Entry 7Y7T (X-ray diffraction, 2.50 A resolution); this record covers chains A and B of the 4 polymer chains in the assembly.

# Chain A (and B)
Molecule: RNA-dependent RNA polymerase
From: Neurospora crassa
Notes: EC 2.7.7.48; chain B of this document is another copy of the same molecule, construct and numbering; everything in this record applies to it too
UniProtKB: Q9Y7G6 (Q9Y7G6_NEUCS); residue numbers follow UniProt; this construct covers 377-1402
Chain sequence (1026 residues; each row starts with the number of its first residue):
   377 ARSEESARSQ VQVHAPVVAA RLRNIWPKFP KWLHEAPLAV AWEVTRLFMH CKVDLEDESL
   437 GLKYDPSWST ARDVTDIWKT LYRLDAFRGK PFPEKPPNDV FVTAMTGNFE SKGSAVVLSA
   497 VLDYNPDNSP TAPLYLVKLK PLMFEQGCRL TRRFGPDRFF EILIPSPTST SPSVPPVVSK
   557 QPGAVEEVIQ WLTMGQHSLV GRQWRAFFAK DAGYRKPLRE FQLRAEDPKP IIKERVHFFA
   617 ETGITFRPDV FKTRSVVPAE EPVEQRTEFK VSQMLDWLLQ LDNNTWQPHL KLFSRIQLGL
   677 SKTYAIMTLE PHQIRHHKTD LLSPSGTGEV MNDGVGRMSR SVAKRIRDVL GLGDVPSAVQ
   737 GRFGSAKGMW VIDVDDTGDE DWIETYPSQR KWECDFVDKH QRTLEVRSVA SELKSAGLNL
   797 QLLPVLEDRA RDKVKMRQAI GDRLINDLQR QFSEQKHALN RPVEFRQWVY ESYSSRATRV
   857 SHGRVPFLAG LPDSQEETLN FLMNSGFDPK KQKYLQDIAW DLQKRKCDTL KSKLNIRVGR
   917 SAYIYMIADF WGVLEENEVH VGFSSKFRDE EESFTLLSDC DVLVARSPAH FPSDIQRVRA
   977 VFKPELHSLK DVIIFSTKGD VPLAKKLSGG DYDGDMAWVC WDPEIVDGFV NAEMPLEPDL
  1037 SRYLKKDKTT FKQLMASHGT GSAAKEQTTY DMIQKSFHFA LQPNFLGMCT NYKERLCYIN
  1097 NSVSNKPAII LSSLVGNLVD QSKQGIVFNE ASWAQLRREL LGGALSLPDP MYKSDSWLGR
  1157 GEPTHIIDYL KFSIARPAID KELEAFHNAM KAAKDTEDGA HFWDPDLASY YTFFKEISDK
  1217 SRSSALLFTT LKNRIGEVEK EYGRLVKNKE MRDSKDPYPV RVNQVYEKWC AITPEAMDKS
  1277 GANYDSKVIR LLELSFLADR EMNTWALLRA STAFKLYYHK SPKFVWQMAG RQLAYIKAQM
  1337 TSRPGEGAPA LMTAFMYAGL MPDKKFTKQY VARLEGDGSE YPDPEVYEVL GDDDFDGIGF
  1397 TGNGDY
Unresolved in the structure: 377-390, 393, 436-437, 457-459, 465-468, 507, 546-547, 558-559, 589-606, 625-636, 1187-1195, 1240-1243, 1246-1249, 1273-1278, 1385-1391 (chain B: 377-395, 456-458, 498, 501, 508, 550, 553, 556, 589-605, 626-636, 1188-1191, 1246-1250, 1274-1282, 1381-1402)
Metal / ion sites: Mg2+ site 1: D1007, D1009 (together with GTP); Mg2+ site 2: D1007, D1009, D1011 (together with GTP)
Ligand contacts: GTP (guanosine-5'-triphosphate): R671, K743, K767, R962, S963, P964, D1007, D1009, D1011, L1082, V1115, D1116, K1119
From the paper describing this entry:
  - binding site for the 12-nt DNA strand: Y1377
  - conformationally variable residues (order/disorder transition): V1382 to Y1402
  - self-association interface (contacts with another copy of this molecule); pairs are residue here / residue on that copy: Y1377-L726 (hydrophobic contact), Y1377-L728 (hydrophobic contact), Y1377-V785 (hydrophobic contact), I1394-Y919 (hydrophobic contact), Y1402-S677 (hydrogen bond), Y1402-R783 (hydrogen bond), Y1402-Q673 (hydrophobic contact), Y1402-F584 (hydrophobic contact), Y1402-H613 (hydrophobic contact)
  - mutagenesis - P964A: decreased catalytic activity

# Interface between chain A and chain B
Residue-residue contacts (236):
  S487(A) - G1372(B)  hydrogen bond (side chain-backbone)
  K488(A) - G1372(B)
  K488(A) - D1373(B)
  S490(A) - S1375(B)  hydrogen bond
  Q522(A) - S1375(B)  hydrogen bond
  Y680(A) - S1375(B)
  Y680(A) - E1376(B)  hydrogen bond (side chain-backbone)
  Y680(A) - Y1377(B)
  R723(A) - E947(B)  salt bridge
  V725(A) - E1376(B)
  L726(A) - E1376(B)
  L726(A) - Y1377(B)  hydrophobic
  G727(A) - K1364(B)
  D730(A) - K942(B)
  D730(A) - S949(B)  hydrogen bond
  V731(A) - E947(B)
  R783(A) - Y1377(B)
  S784(A) - Y1377(B)
  V785(A) - Y1377(B)  hydrogen bond (backbone-side chain)
  K790(A) - D1379(B)  salt bridge
  V839(A) - F1351(B)  hydrophobic
  R842(A) - M1352(B)  hydrogen bond (side chain-backbone)
  R842(A) - G1355(B)
  R842(A) - L1356(B)
  R852(A) - D1359(B)  salt bridge
  R852(A) - K1361(B)
  R852(A) - F1362(B)
  R852(A) - Q1365(B)
  R855(A) - F1362(B)
  V856(A) - F1362(B)  hydrophobic
  V856(A) - Q1365(B)
  V856(A) - R1369(B)  hydrogen bond (backbone-side chain)
  S857(A) - R1369(B)  hydrogen bond (backbone-side chain)
  H858(A) - R1369(B)
  G859(A) - R1369(B)
  R860(A) - E1342(B)  salt bridge
  R860(A) - G1343(B)
  F863(A) - A1344(B)  hydrophobic
  F877(A) - A1346(B)  hydrophobic
  M879(A) - M1352(B)
  N880(A) - L1347(B)
  N880(A) - M1348(B)
  N880(A) - T1349(B)  hydrogen bond (backbone-backbone)
  N880(A) - M1352(B)
  S881(A) - L1347(B)  hydrogen bond (side chain-backbone)
  S881(A) - T1349(B)
  G882(A) - T1349(B)
  F939(A) - T951(B)
  S940(A) - K942(B)
  S940(A) - T951(B)
  S941(A) - S941(B)  hydrogen bond
  S941(A) - K942(B)
  K942(A) - D730(B)  salt bridge
  K942(A) - S940(B)
  K942(A) - S941(B)
  R944(A) - G729(B)  hydrogen bond (side chain-backbone)
  R944(A) - D730(B)  salt bridge
  E946(A) - G729(B)
  E947(A) - K720(B)  salt bridge
  E947(A) - R723(B)  salt bridge
  E947(A) - G729(B)
  S949(A) - D730(B)  hydrogen bond
  S949(A) - K986(B)
  T951(A) - F939(B)
  T951(A) - S940(B)
  L952(A) - F978(B)  hydrophobic
  L952(A) - H983(B)
  S954(A) - H983(B)
  D955(A) - H983(B)
  F978(A) - L952(B)  hydrophobic
  F978(A) - F978(B)  hydrophobic
  F978(A) - P980(B)
  P980(A) - F978(B)
  P980(A) - P980(B)  hydrophobic
  H983(A) - L952(B)
  H983(A) - S954(B)
  K986(A) - S949(B)  hydrogen bond (side chain-backbone)
  S1205(A) - F1292(B)
  Y1206(A) - L1290(B)
  Y1206(A) - F1292(B)  hydrophobic
  F1209(A) - R1286(B)
  F1209(A) - L1287(B)  hydrophobic
  F1209(A) - F1292(B)  hydrophobic
  E1212(A) - R1286(B)  hydrogen bond (backbone-side chain)
  I1213(A) - R1286(B)
  K1283(A) - I1213(B)
  K1283(A) - V1284(B)
  V1284(A) - L1287(B)  hydrophobic
  R1286(A) - F1209(B)  hydrogen bond (side chain-backbone)
  R1286(A) - E1212(B)  salt bridge
  R1286(A) - I1213(B)
  L1287(A) - F1209(B)
  L1287(A) - V1284(B)  hydrophobic
  L1287(A) - L1288(B)  hydrophobic
  L1290(A) - Y1206(B)
  F1292(A) - S1205(B)
  F1292(A) - Y1206(B)  hydrophobic
  F1292(A) - F1209(B)  hydrophobic
  F1292(A) - M1336(B)  hydrophobic
  L1293(A) - Q1335(B)
  L1293(A) - M1336(B)  hydrophobic
  A1294(A) - R1339(B)
  A1294(A) - P1340(B)
  D1295(A) - S1338(B)  hydrogen bond
  D1295(A) - R1339(B)
  D1295(A) - P1340(B)
  M1298(A) - Q1335(B)
  M1298(A) - S1338(B)
  M1298(A) - P1345(B)  hydrophobic
  R1327(A) - A1344(B)
  Y1331(A) - P1345(B)  hydrogen bond (side chain-backbone)
  Y1331(A) - L1347(B)
  A1334(A) - L1347(B)
  Q1335(A) - L1293(B)
  Q1335(A) - M1298(B)
  Q1335(A) - L1347(B)
  M1336(A) - F1292(B)
  M1336(A) - L1293(B)  hydrophobic
  S1338(A) - D1295(B)  hydrogen bond
  S1338(A) - R1327(B)
  R1339(A) - D1295(B)
  P1340(A) - A1294(B)
  P1340(A) - D1295(B)
  E1342(A) - R860(B)
  E1342(A) - A1350(B)
  G1343(A) - R860(B)
  G1343(A) - A1350(B)
  A1344(A) - F863(B)  hydrophobic
  A1344(A) - R1327(B)
  A1344(A) - A1350(B)
  P1345(A) - M1298(B)  hydrophobic
  P1345(A) - R1327(B)
  P1345(A) - Y1331(B)  hydrogen bond (backbone-side chain)
  P1345(A) - M1348(B)
  P1345(A) - A1350(B)
  A1346(A) - A1346(B)
  A1346(A) - L1347(B)
  A1346(A) - M1348(B)  hydrogen bond (backbone-backbone)
  A1346(A) - Y1353(B)  hydrophobic
  L1347(A) - S881(B)  hydrogen bond (backbone-side chain)
  L1347(A) - Y1331(B)
  L1347(A) - A1334(B)
  L1347(A) - Q1335(B)
  L1347(A) - A1346(B)
  L1347(A) - L1347(B)
  M1348(A) - N880(B)
  M1348(A) - P1345(B)
  M1348(A) - A1346(B)  hydrogen bond (backbone-backbone)
  M1348(A) - Y1353(B)  hydrophobic
  T1349(A) - N880(B)  hydrogen bond (backbone-backbone)
  T1349(A) - S881(B)
  T1349(A) - G882(B)
  A1350(A) - E1342(B)
  A1350(A) - A1344(B)
  F1351(A) - V839(B)  hydrophobic
  F1351(A) - F1362(B)  hydrophobic
  F1351(A) - Y1366(B)  hydrophobic
  M1352(A) - R842(B)  hydrogen bond (backbone-side chain)
  M1352(A) - M879(B)
  M1352(A) - N880(B)
  Y1353(A) - A1346(B)  hydrophobic
  Y1353(A) - M1348(B)  hydrophobic
  A1354(A) - F1362(B)
  G1355(A) - R842(B)
  G1355(A) - P1358(B)
  G1355(A) - D1359(B)  hydrogen bond (backbone-backbone)
  G1355(A) - F1362(B)
  L1356(A) - R842(B)
  L1356(A) - L1356(B)  hydrophobic
  L1356(A) - M1357(B)
  L1356(A) - P1358(B)  hydrophobic
  M1357(A) - L1356(B)
  M1357(A) - M1357(B)  hydrogen bond (backbone-backbone)
  M1357(A) - D1359(B)
  P1358(A) - G1355(B)
  P1358(A) - L1356(B)  hydrophobic
  D1359(A) - R852(B)  salt bridge
  D1359(A) - G1355(B)  hydrogen bond (backbone-backbone)
  D1359(A) - M1357(B)
  K1361(A) - R852(B)
  F1362(A) - R852(B)
  F1362(A) - R855(B)
  F1362(A) - V856(B)
  F1362(A) - F1351(B)  hydrophobic
  F1362(A) - A1354(B)
  F1362(A) - G1355(B)
  Q1365(A) - R852(B)
  Q1365(A) - V856(B)
  Y1366(A) - V856(B)
  Y1366(A) - F1351(B)
  R1369(A) - V856(B)  hydrogen bond (side chain-backbone)
  R1369(A) - S857(B)  hydrogen bond (side chain-backbone)
  D1373(A) - K488(B)  salt bridge
  S1375(A) - S490(B)
  S1375(A) - Q522(B)
  E1376(A) - K488(B)
  E1376(A) - Q522(B)
  E1376(A) - Y680(B)
  Y1377(A) - Y680(B)  hydrophobic
  Y1377(A) - L726(B)
  Y1377(A) - L728(B)  hydrophobic
  Y1377(A) - S784(B)
  Y1377(A) - V785(B)  hydrogen bond (side chain-backbone)
  P1378(A) - Y680(B)
  D1379(A) - G727(B)
  P1380(A) - S787(B)
  E1384(A) - K790(B)
  D1392(A) - A792(B)
  D1392(A) - N795(B)
  D1392(A) - Y919(B)
  G1393(A) - K790(B)
  G1393(A) - S791(B)
  I1394(A) - Y919(B)  hydrophobic
  I1394(A) - M1012(B)  hydrophobic
  F1396(A) - R783(B)
  T1397(A) - Q736(B)
  T1397(A) - R783(B)  hydrogen bond (backbone-side chain)
  T1397(A) - S784(B)  hydrogen bond (backbone-side chain)
  T1397(A) - Y921(B)
  G1398(A) - R783(B)
  G1398(A) - S784(B)
  N1399(A) - Q522(B)
  N1399(A) - K678(B)
  N1399(A) - Y680(B)  hydrogen bond
  N1399(A) - R783(B)
  G1400(A) - R783(B)  hydrogen bond (backbone-side chain)
  D1401(A) - R783(B)
  Y1402(A) - F584(B)
  Y1402(A) - K586(B)
  Y1402(A) - R611(B)
  Y1402(A) - H613(B)  hydrogen bond
  Y1402(A) - Q673(B)
  Y1402(A) - L676(B)  hydrophobic
  Y1402(A) - S677(B)  hydrogen bond (backbone-side chain)
  Y1402(A) - R738(B)  hydrogen bond (backbone-side chain)
  Y1402(A) - R783(B)
Interface residues without a listed pair, chain A (121 interface residues in all): L728, G729, S787, E788, P838, Y846, E948, F950, S1291, T1337, G1341
Interface residues without a listed pair, chain B (128 interface residues in all): G489, R716, V725, V731, E788, P838, G859, F877, E946, E948, F950, A1330, T1337, G1341, K1360, E1371, P1378, P1380
The authors on this interface:
  - residue pairs: Y1377(A)-L726(B) (hydrophobic contact), Y1377(A)-L728(B) (hydrophobic contact), Y1377(A)-V785(B) (hydrophobic contact), I1394(A)-Y919(B) (hydrophobic contact), Y1402(A)-S677(B) (hydrogen bond), Y1402(A)-R783(B) (hydrogen bond), Y1402(A)-Q673(B) (hydrophobic contact), Y1402(A)-F584(B) (hydrophobic contact), Y1402(A)-H613(B) (hydrophobic contact)

# Summary
The interface between chain A and chain B involves 121 residues on one side and 128 on the other; the contacts
include 39 hydrogen bonds and 11 salt bridges. Among the polar pairs are R723(A)-E947(B), K790(A)-D1379(B) and
R852(A)-D1359(B). The authors report hydrophobic contacts between Y1377(A) and L726(B), Y1377(A) and L728(B)
and Y1377(A) and V785(B) among others; hydrogen bonds between Y1402(A) and S677(B) and Y1402(A) and R783(B).
From the paper: a binding site for the 12-nt DNA strand at Y1377(A); P964A of chain A reduces catalytic
activity.
Chain A and chain B are both RNA-dependent RNA polymerase (Neurospora crassa); the structure, QDE-1 in complex
with 12nt DNA template, ATP and 3'-dGTP, was determined by X-ray diffraction, deposited together with 7Y7P,
7Y7Q, 7Y7R and 7Y7S.
